Entry 7R0P (X-ray diffraction, 1.60 A resolution); this record covers chains AAA and BBB.

[Chain AAA (and BBB)]
Molecule: Lactaldehyde reductase
Source organism: Escherichia coli str. K-12 substr. MG1655
Notes: EC 1.1.1.77; chain BBB of this document is another copy of the same molecule, construct and numbering; everything in this record applies to it too
Reference sequence: P0A9S2 (FUCO_ECO57); residues 2-383 here correspond to UniProt positions 1-382 (UniProt number = residue number - 1)
Sequence (390 residues; row label = number of the first residue in the row):
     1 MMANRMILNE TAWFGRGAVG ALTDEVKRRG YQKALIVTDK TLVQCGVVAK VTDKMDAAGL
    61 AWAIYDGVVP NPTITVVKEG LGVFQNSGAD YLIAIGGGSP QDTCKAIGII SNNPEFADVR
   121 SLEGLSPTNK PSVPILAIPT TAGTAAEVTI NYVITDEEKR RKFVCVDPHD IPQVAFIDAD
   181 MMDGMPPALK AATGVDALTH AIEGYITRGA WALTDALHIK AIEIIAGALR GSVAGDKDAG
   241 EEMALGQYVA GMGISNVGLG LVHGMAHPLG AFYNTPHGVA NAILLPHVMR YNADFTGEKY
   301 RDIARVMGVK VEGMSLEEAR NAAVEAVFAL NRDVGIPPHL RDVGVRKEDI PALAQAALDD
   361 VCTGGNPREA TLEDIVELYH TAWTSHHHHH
Disordered / not traced: 1-2, 387-390
Differences from the reference sequence: initiating methionine (1); engineered mutation I254 (Phe253 in P0A9S2); expression tag (384-390)
Metal / ion sites: Fe ion: D196, H200, H263, H277
Ligand contacts: NAD (nicotinamide-adenine-dinucleotide): D39, T41, L42, P70, N71, P72, G97, G98, S99, P100, D102, K105, T140, T141, T144, A146, T149, N151, Y152, V153, K162, M181, M182, G184, M185, P186, L189, T193, D196, H200, H267, H277
Swiss-Prot annotation at these positions:
  - binding site (NAD(+)): D39, N71, G98, S99, T140 to T144, N151, K162, M181 to M185
  - binding site (Fe cation): D196, H200, H263, H277
What the authors report for this chain:
  - catalytic residues: H267, D360 (proposed by the authors, not directly observed)
  - specificity-determining residues: N151 (proposed by the authors, not directly observed)
  - mutagenesis - H267Q (8- to 32-fold), D360N (8- to 32-fold): decreased binding to either aldehyde, 1 or 2
  - mutagenesis - H267Q, D360N: unchanged catalytic activity on either 1 or 2

[Chain AAA / chain BBB interface]
Residue-residue contacts - 40 pairs, chain AAA then chain BBB:
  A3(AAA) with W13(BBB); F14(BBB); A18(BBB), hydrophobic
  N4(AAA) with A12(BBB); W13(BBB); F14(BBB), hydrogen bond (backbone-backbone)
  R5(AAA) with A12(BBB); W13(BBB)
  M6(AAA) with E10(BBB); T11(BBB); A12(BBB), hydrogen bond (backbone-backbone); F14(BBB), hydrophobic
  I7(AAA) with E10(BBB); T11(BBB)
  L8(AAA) with L8(BBB), hydrophobic; E10(BBB), hydrogen bond (backbone-backbone)
  E10(AAA) with M6(BBB); I7(BBB); L8(BBB), hydrogen bond (backbone-backbone); I171(BBB)
  T11(AAA) with M6(BBB)
  A12(AAA) with N4(BBB); R5(BBB); M6(BBB), hydrogen bond (backbone-backbone)
  W13(AAA) with A3(BBB); N4(BBB); R5(BBB)
  F14(AAA) with A3(BBB); N4(BBB), hydrogen bond (backbone-backbone); M6(BBB), hydrophobic; W211(BBB), hydrophobic
  A18(AAA) with A3(BBB), hydrophobic
  I171(AAA) with E10(BBB)
  W211(AAA) with F14(BBB), hydrophobic
  A212(AAA) with L245(BBB), hydrophobic
  L213(AAA) with V249(BBB), hydrophobic
  A216(AAA) with K220(BBB)
  K220(AAA) with A216(BBB)
  L245(AAA) with A212(BBB), hydrophobic
  V249(AAA) with L213(BBB), hydrophobic
Other interface residues (no listed pair), chain AAA (26 interface residues in all): N9, G15, G17, E25, Q173, L217
Other interface residues (no listed pair), chain BBB (26 interface residues in all): N9, G17, E25, R28, Q173, L217

[Overview]
The chain AAA/chain BBB interface involves 26 residues from each chain, with 6 hydrogen bonds. Backbone
hydrogen bonds pair N4(AAA)-F14(BBB), M6(AAA)-A12(BBB) and L8(AAA)-E10(BBB). Ligands of chain AAA: NAD. The
paper reports catalytic residues H267(AAA) and D360(AAA); H267Q and D360N of chain AAA reduce binding to
either aldehyde, 1 or 2.
Both chains are Lactaldehyde reductase (Escherichia coli str. K-12 substr. MG1655). Entry 7R0P (CRYSTAL
STRUCTURE OF E.coli ALCOHOL DEHYDROGENASE - FucO MUTANT F254I COMPLEXED WITH FE, NAD+, AND ETHYLENE ...) was
determined by X-ray diffraction together with 7QNF, 7QNI, 7QNJ, 7R3D and 7R5T from the same study.
